PDB entry 6HW9 | X-ray diffraction, 2.80 A resolution | chains F and G of the 28 polymer chains in the assembly

[Chain F]
Molecule: Probable proteasome subunit alpha type-7
Source organism: Saccharomyces cerevisiae (strain ATCC 204508 / S288c)
Notes: EC 3.4.25.1
UniProt: P21242 (PSA7_YEAST); residues -3 to 284 here correspond to UniProt positions 1-288 (UniProt number = residue number + 4)
Chain sequence (288 residues; row label = number of the first residue in the row; numbers below 1 keep their minus sign (Met-3 is residue -3)):
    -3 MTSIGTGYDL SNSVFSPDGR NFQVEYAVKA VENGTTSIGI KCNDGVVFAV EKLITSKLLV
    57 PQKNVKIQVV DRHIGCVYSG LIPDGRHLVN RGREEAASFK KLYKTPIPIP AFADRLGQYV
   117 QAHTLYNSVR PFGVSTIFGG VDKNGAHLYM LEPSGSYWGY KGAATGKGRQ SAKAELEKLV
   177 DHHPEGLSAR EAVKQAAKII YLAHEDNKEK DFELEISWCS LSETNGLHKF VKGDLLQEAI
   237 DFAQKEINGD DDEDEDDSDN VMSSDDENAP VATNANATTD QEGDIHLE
Unresolved in the structure: -3 to 1, 245-284
Swiss-Prot annotation at these positions:
  - modified residue: Thr-2 (N-acetylthreonine)

[Chain G]
Molecule: Proteasome subunit alpha type-1
Source organism: Saccharomyces cerevisiae (strain ATCC 204508 / S288c)
Notes: EC 3.4.25.1
UniProt: P21243 (PSA1_YEAST); residues -8 to 243 here correspond to UniProt positions 1-252 (UniProt number = residue number + 9)
Chain sequence (252 residues; row label = number of the first residue in the row; numbers below 1 keep their minus sign (Met-8 is residue -8)):
    -8 MSGAAAASAA GYDRHITIFS PEGRLYQVEY AFKATNQTNI NSLAVRGKDC TVVISQKKVP
    52 DKLLDPTTVS YIFCISRTIG MVVNGPIPDA RNAALRAKAE AAEFRYKYGY DMPCDVLAKR
   112 MANLSQIYTQ RAYMRPLGVI LTFVSVDEEL GPSIYKTDPA GYYVGYKATA TGPKQQEITT
   172 NLENHFKKSK IDHINEESWE KVVEFAITHM IDALGTEFSK NDLEVGVATK DKFFTLSAEN
   232 IEERLVAIAE QD
Unresolved in the structure: -8 to 1, 243
Metal / ion sites: Mg2+: Thr8, Arg122, Met125

[Interface between chain F and chain G]
Contacting residue pairs - 62 pairs, chain F then chain G:
  Thr2(F) with His6(G), hydrogen bond (backbone-side chain)
  Gly3(F) with His6(G)
  Tyr4(F) with Arg5(G); His6(G); Tyr21(G)
  Ser9(F) with Arg126(G)
  Val10(F) with His6(G); Gln18(G)
  Phe11(F) with Gln18(G), hydrogen bond (backbone-side chain); Tyr21(G); Ala22(G), hydrophobic; Arg126(G); Pro127(G)
  Ser12(F) with Tyr21(G)
  Pro13(F) with Tyr21(G), hydrophobic; Lys24(G), hydrogen bond (backbone-side chain)
  Asp14(F) with Lys24(G)
  Gly15(F) with Tyr21(G); Ala25(G)
  Lys37(F) with Asp56(G), salt bridge
  Asp110(F) with Arg82(G)
  Gln114(F) with Arg82(G), hydrogen bond (side chain-backbone); Asn83(G); Leu86(G)
  Gln117(F) with Pro79(G); Asp80(G); Asn83(G), hydrogen bond; Arg126(G), hydrogen bond
  Thr120(F) with Arg126(G), hydrogen bond (backbone-side chain)
  Leu121(F) with Tyr124(G); Arg126(G); Leu128(G), hydrophobic
  Tyr122(F) with Tyr124(G); Met125(G), hydrophobic
  Ser150(F) with Pro79(G)
  Gly151(F) with Pro79(G)
  Ser152(F) with Ile78(G); Pro79(G)
  Tyr153(F) with Arg82(G), hydrogen bond (backbone-side chain)
  Trp154(F) with Leu55(G), hydrophobic; Thr59(G); Val60(G), hydrophobic; Ser61(G); Tyr62(G); Ile78(G), hydrophobic; Arg82(G)
  Gly155(F) with Leu55(G); Asp56(G), hydrogen bond (backbone-backbone); Thr59(G), hydrogen bond (backbone-side chain)
  Tyr156(F) with Leu54(G); Leu55(G); Asp56(G)
  Lys157(F) with Lys53(G); Leu54(G), hydrogen bond (backbone-backbone); Leu55(G)
  Gly158(F) with Leu54(G)
  Lys169(F) with Leu54(G)
  Leu172(F) with Leu54(G)
  Glu173(F) with Lys53(G); Leu54(G)
  Val176(F) with Leu54(G), hydrophobic
  Asp177(F) with Lys53(G), salt bridge
Interface residues without a listed pair, chain F (32 interface residues in all): Tyr145
Interface residues without a listed pair, chain G (29 interface residues in all): Asp52, Pro57, Gly129

[In short]
Chain F and chain G form an interface of 32 and 29 residues respectively, with 11 hydrogen bonds and 2 salt
bridges. Polar contacts include Lys37(F)-Asp56(G), Asp177(F)-Lys53(G) and Thr2(F)-His6(G). The Mg2+ site is
built by Thr8(G), Arg122(G) and Met125(G).
Chain F is Probable proteasome subunit alpha type-7 and chain G is Proteasome subunit alpha type-1, both from
Saccharomyces cerevisiae (strain ATCC 204508 / S288c); the structure, Yeast 20S proteasome in complex with
41b, was determined by X-ray diffraction together with 6HTB, 6HTC, 6HTD, 6HTP, 6HTR, 6HUB and 30 further
entries from the same study.
